PDB entry 5I2D | X-ray diffraction, 4.41 A resolution (low resolution: residue-level contacts below are approximate; hydrogen-bond / salt-bridge calls are withheld) | chains F and I of the 11 polymer chains in the assembly

Chain F:
Name: RNA polymerase sigma factor SigA
Source organism: Thermus thermophilus (strain HB8 / ATCC 27634 / DSM 579)
Reference sequence: Q5SKW1 (Q5SKW1_THET8); residue numbers follow UniProt; this construct covers 1-423
Amino-acid sequence (443 residues; each row starts with the number of its first residue; numbers below 1 keep their minus sign (Met-19 is residue -19)):
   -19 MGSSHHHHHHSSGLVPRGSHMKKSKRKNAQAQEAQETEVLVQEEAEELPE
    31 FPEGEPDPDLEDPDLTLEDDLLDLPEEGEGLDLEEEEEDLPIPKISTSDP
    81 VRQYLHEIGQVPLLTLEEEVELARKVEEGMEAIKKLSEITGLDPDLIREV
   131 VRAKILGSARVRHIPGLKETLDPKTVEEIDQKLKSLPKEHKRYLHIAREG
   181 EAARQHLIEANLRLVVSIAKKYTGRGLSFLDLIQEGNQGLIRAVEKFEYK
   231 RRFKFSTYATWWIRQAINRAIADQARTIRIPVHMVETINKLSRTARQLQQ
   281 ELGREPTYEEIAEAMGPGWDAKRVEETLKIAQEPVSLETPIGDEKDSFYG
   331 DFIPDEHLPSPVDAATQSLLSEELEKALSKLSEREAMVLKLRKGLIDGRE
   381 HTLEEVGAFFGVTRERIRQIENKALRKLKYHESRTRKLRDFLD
Unresolved in the structure: -19 to 77
Differences from the reference sequence: initiating methionine (-19); expression tag (-18 to 0)

Chain I:
Molecule: 72-nt DNA strand
Sequence (72 nucleotides; each row starts with the number of its first residue; numbers below 1 keep their minus sign (DT-57 is residue -57)):
   -57 TGGGCCCTTGTGAGCCACCTCACAGTCAAGGCCCGTCCGTTGCCGTATAA
    -7 TGGGAGCTGTCACGGATGCAGG
Unresolved in the structure: -57 to -55, 12-14

Interface between chain F and chain I:
Residue-residue contacts - 53 pairs, chain F then chain I:
  Asp79(F) - DG-5(I)
  Val81(F) - DG-5(I)
  Arg82(F) - DG-5(I)
  Leu85(F) - DG-6(I)
  Leu85(F) - DG-5(I)
  Gly89(F) - DG-6(I)
  Leu93(F) - DT-7(I)
  Glu99(F) - DT-7(I)
  Ala190(F) - DT-7(I)
  Asn191(F) - DT-7(I)
  Arg193(F) - DT-7(I)
  Arg193(F) - DG-6(I)
  Leu194(F) - DA-8(I)
  Leu194(F) - DT-7(I)
  Ser197(F) - DT-7(I)
  Lys200(F) - DG-5(I)
  Lys200(F) - DG-4(I)
  Phe209(F) - DG-5(I)
  Lys226(F) - DG-13(I)
  Lys226(F) - DA-11(I)
  Phe227(F) - DA-11(I)
  Glu228(F) - DA-11(I)
  Arg231(F) - DA-11(I)
  Phe233(F) - DA-11(I)
  Phe233(F) - DT-10(I)
  Phe233(F) - DA-9(I)
  Lys234(F) - DA-9(I)
  Lys234(F) - DA-8(I)
  Ser236(F) - DA-9(I)
  Ser236(F) - DA-8(I)
  Thr237(F) - DA-11(I)
  Thr237(F) - DT-10(I)
  Thr237(F) - DA-9(I)
  Thr237(F) - DA-8(I)
  Tyr238(F) - DT-12(I)
  Tyr238(F) - DA-11(I)
  Thr240(F) - DA-8(I)
  Trp241(F) - DT-12(I)
  Trp241(F) - DA-11(I)
  Trp242(F) - DG-13(I)
  Trp242(F) - DT-12(I)
  Gln245(F) - DT-12(I)
  Arg249(F) - DC-15(I)
  Arg259(F) - DG-16(I)
  Pro261(F) - DT-17(I)
  Pro261(F) - DG-16(I)
  His263(F) - DT-18(I)
  His263(F) - DT-17(I)
  Met264(F) - DT-17(I)
  Thr393(F) - DC-35(I)
  Glu395(F) - DC-35(I)
  Glu395(F) - DA-34(I)
  Arg396(F) - DA-36(I)
Also at the interface, not in a pair above, chain F (41 interface residues in all): His86, Ile88, Leu192, Val196, Val262, Arg394
Also at the interface, not in a pair above, chain I (19 interface residues in all): DT-32, DC-14

Summary:
Chain F and chain I form an interface of 41 and 19 residues respectively.
Chain F is RNA polymerase sigma factor SigA (Thermus thermophilus (strain HB8 / ATCC 27634 / DSM 579)) and
chain I is a 72-nt DNA strand; the structure, Crystal structure of T. thermophilus TTHB099 class II
transcription activation complex: TAP-RPo, was determined by X-ray diffraction.
